PDB entry 5TMS | X-ray diffraction, 2.24 A resolution | chains A and B of the 4 polymer chains in the assembly

[Chain A (and B)]
Molecule: Estrogen receptor
From: Homo sapiens
Notes: fragment: ligand-binding domain; chain B of this document is another copy of the same molecule, construct and numbering; everything in this record applies to it too
UniProtKB: P03372 (ESR1_HUMAN); residues 298-554 here = UniProt positions 298-554
Sequence (257 residues; numbered 298 to 554; the number before each row is that of its first residue):
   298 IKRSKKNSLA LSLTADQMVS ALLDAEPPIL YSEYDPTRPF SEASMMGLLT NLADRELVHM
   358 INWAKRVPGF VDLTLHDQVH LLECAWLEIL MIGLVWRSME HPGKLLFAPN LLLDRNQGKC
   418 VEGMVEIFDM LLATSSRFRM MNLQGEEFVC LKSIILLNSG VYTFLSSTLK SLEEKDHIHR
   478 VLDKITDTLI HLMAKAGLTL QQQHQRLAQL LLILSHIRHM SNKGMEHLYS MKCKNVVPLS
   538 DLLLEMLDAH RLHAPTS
Not modelled in the structure: 298-304, 462-471, 549-554 (chain B: 298-301, 461-464, 549-554)
Differences from the reference sequence: engineered mutation S537 (Tyr in P03372)
Ligand contacts: 7FG (ethyl 3-(4-{[(1S,5S)-bicyclo[3.3.1]nonan-9-ylidene](4-hydroxyphenyl)methyl}phenyl)prop-2-enoate): M343, L346, T347, L349, A350, E353, W383, L384, L387, M388, L391, R394, F404, M421, I424, L428, G521, H524, L525, L540

[How chain A and chain B interact]
Pairs across the interface (60; chain A residue first):
  M427(A) - T460(B)
  A430(A) - Y459(B)
  R434(A) - Y459(B)  hydrogen bond
  R434(A) - H476(B)  hydrogen bond
  I451(A) - L509(B)  hydrophobic
  N455(A) - L509(B)
  N455(A) - H513(B)  hydrogen bond (backbone-side chain)
  S456(A) - H513(B)
  Y459(A) - A430(B)
  Y459(A) - R434(B)  hydrogen bond
  Y459(A) - I510(B)
  Y459(A) - H513(B)
  T460(A) - M427(B)
  H476(A) - R434(B)  hydrogen bond
  D480(A) - Q502(B)
  D480(A) - Q506(B)  hydrogen bond
  T483(A) - H501(B)
  T483(A) - A505(B)
  D484(A) - Q498(B)  hydrogen bond
  D484(A) - Q502(B)  hydrogen bond
  I487(A) - H501(B)
  L497(A) - L497(B)  hydrophobic
  Q498(A) - D484(B)  hydrogen bond
  H501(A) - T483(B)
  H501(A) - D484(B)  salt bridge
  H501(A) - I487(B)
  H501(A) - H501(B)
  H501(A) - L504(B)
  Q502(A) - D480(B)
  Q502(A) - D484(B)  hydrogen bond
  L504(A) - H501(B)
  A505(A) - T483(B)
  A505(A) - L508(B)  hydrophobic
  Q506(A) - D480(B)  hydrogen bond
  L508(A) - A505(B)  hydrophobic
  L508(A) - L509(B)  hydrophobic
  L509(A) - I451(B)  hydrophobic
  L509(A) - N455(B)
  L509(A) - L511(B)  hydrophobic
  I510(A) - Y459(B)
  L511(A) - L509(B)  hydrophobic
  S512(A) - L511(B)
  S512(A) - R515(B)  hydrogen bond
  H513(A) - N455(B)  hydrogen bond (side chain-backbone)
  H513(A) - S456(B)
  H513(A) - G457(B)
  H513(A) - Y459(B)
  H513(A) - R515(B)  hydrogen bond
  R515(A) - S512(B)  hydrogen bond
  R515(A) - H513(B)  hydrogen bond
  R515(A) - H516(B)
  H516(A) - R515(B)
  H516(A) - N519(B)  hydrogen bond
  N519(A) - H516(B)  hydrogen bond
  N519(A) - N519(B)  hydrogen bond
  K520(A) - H547(B)  hydrogen bond (side chain-backbone)
  K520(A) - R548(B)
  E523(A) - E523(B)
  H547(A) - K520(B)
  R548(A) - E523(B)  salt bridge
Also at the interface, not in a pair above, chain A (36 interface residues in all): G457, V458, L479
Also at the interface, not in a pair above, chain B (36 interface residues in all): V458, L479

[Overview]
The chain A/chain B interface involves 36 residues from each chain, with 20 hydrogen bonds and 2 salt bridges.
Polar contacts include H501(A)-D484(B), R548(A)-E523(B) and R434(A)-Y459(B). Bound to chain A: compound 7FG.
Both chains are Estrogen receptor (Homo sapiens). Entry 5TMS (Crystal Structure of the ER-alpha Ligand-binding
Domain (Y537S) in Complex with the Cyclofenil-ASC derivative, ethyl
(E)-3-(4-(bicyclo[3.3.1]nonan-9-ylidene(4-hydroxyphenyl)methyl)phenyl)acrylate) was determined by X-ray
diffraction (same publication as 5KR9, 5KRA, 5KRC, 5KRF, 5KRH, 5KRI and 43 further entries).
